PDB entry 6NQ6 | X-ray diffraction, 1.50 A resolution | chains B and C of the 4 polymer chains in the assembly

== Chain B ==
Name: N(4)-(Beta-N-acetylglucosaminyl)-L-asparaginase
Organism: Elizabethkingia meningoseptica
Notes: EC 3.5.1.26
UniProt: A0A376EJJ1 (A0A376EJJ1_ELIME); residues 152-295 here correspond to UniProt positions 188-331 (UniProt number = residue number + 36)
Sequence (144 residues; numbered 152 to 295; the number before each row is that of its first residue):
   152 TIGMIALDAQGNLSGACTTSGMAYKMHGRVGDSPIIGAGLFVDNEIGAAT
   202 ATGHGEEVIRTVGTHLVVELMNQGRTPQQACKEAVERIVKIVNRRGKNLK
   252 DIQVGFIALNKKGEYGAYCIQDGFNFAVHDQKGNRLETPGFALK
What the authors report for this chain:
  - conformationally variable residues (order/disorder transition): R180, E207, P290
  - catalytic residues: T152, T203, G204

== Chain C ==
Name: N(4)-(Beta-N-acetylglucosaminyl)-L-asparaginase
Organism: Elizabethkingia meningoseptica
Notes: EC 3.5.1.26
UniProt: A0A376EJJ1 (A0A376EJJ1_ELIME); residues 1-138 here correspond to UniProt positions 37-174 (UniProt number = residue number + 36)
Sequence (138 residues; each row starts with the number of its first residue):
     1 TTNKPIVLSTWNFGLHANVEAWKVLSKGGKALDAVEKGVRLVEDDPTERS
    51 VGYGGRPDRDGRVTLDACIMDENYNIGSVACMEHIKNPISVARAVMEKKP
   101 HVMLVGDGALEFALSQGFKKENLLTAESEKEWKEWLKT
Disordered / not traced: 1, 99-101
Construct notes: engineered mutation K99 (Thr135 in A0A376EJJ1)
What the authors report for this chain:
  - mutagenesis - T99K (75% of WT): decreased catalytic activity
  - mutagenesis - T99K: decreased binding to natural substrate
  - disease-associated variants - T99K: decreased catalytic activity

== How chain B and chain C interact ==
Pairs across the interface - 24 pairs, chain B then chain C:
  M177(B) with L104(C), hydrophobic; F112(C), hydrophobic
  H178(B) with G108(C); E111(C)
  G179(B) with M103(C); L104(C); V105(C), hydrogen bond (backbone-backbone)
  R180(B) with M103(C); L104(C)
  V181(B) with M103(C), hydrogen bond (backbone-backbone); V105(C), hydrophobic
  I186(B) with M103(C), hydrophobic
  E207(B) with V102(C)
  I210(B) with I76(C), hydrophobic; V102(C), hydrophobic
  R211(B) with M70(C); Y74(C), hydrogen bond (side chain-backbone); I76(C)
  I242(B) with Y74(C)
  R245(B) with N73(C), hydrogen bond (backbone-side chain); Y74(C)
  R246(B) with N73(C), hydrogen bond (side chain-backbone); Y74(C), hydrogen bond (side chain-backbone); N75(C), hydrogen bond

== In short ==
The chain B/chain C interface involves 12 residues from each chain; the contacts include 7 hydrogen bonds.
Among the polar pairs are R211(B)-Y74(C), R245(B)-N73(C) and R246(B)-N73(C). From the paper: catalytic
residues T152(B), T203(B) and G204(B); T99K of chain C reduces catalytic activity.
Chain B is N(4)-(Beta-N-acetylglucosaminyl)-L-asparaginase and chain C is
N(4)-(Beta-N-acetylglucosaminyl)-L-asparaginase, both from Elizabethkingia meningoseptica; the structure,
Structure & function of a new Aspartylglucosaminuria variant, was determined by X-ray diffraction.
